Entry 9NO1 (electron microscopy, 8.30 A resolution (very low resolution: no residue pairs are listed; an interface is given only as per-side residue counts)); this record covers chains N and P of the 24 polymer chains in the assembly.

== Chain N ==
Protein: ORF20
Source organism: Human alphaherpesvirus 3
UniProt: Q4JQV5 (Q4JQV5_VZVO); residues 1-483 here = UniProt positions 1-483
Chain sequence (483 residues; row label = number of the first residue in the row):
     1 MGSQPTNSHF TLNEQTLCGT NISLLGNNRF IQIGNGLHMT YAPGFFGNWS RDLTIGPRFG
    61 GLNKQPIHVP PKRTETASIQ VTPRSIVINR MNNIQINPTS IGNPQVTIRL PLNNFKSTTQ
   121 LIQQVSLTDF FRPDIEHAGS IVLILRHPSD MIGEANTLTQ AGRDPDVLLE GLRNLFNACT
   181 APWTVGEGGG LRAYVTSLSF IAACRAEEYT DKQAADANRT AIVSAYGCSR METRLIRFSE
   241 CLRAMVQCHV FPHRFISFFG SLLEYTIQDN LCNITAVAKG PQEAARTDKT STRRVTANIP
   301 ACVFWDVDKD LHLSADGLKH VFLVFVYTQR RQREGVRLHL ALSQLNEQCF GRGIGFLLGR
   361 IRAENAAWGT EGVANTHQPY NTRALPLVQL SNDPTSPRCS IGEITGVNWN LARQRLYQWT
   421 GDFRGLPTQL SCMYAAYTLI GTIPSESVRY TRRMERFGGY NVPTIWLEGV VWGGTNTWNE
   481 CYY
Unresolved in the structure: 1-117, 373-381

== Chain P ==
Protein: ORF41
Source organism: Human alphaherpesvirus 3
UniProt: Q4JQT4 (Q4JQT4_VZVO); residues 1-316 here = UniProt positions 1-316
Chain sequence (316 residues; each row starts with the number of its first residue):
     1 MAMPFEIEVL LPGELSPAET SALQKCEGKI ITFSTLRHRA SLVDIALSSY YINGAPPDTL
    61 SLLEAYRMRF AAVITRVIPG KLLAHAIGVG TPTPGLFIQN TSPVDLCNGD YICLLPPVFG
   121 SADSIRLDSV GLEIVFPLTI PQTLMREIIA KVVARAVERT AAGAQILPHE VLRGADVICY
   181 NGRRYELETN LQHRDGSDAA IRTLVLNLMF SINEGCLLLL ALIPTLLVQG AHDGYVNLLI
   241 QTANCVRETG QLINIPPMPR IQDGHRRFPI YETISSWIST SSRLGDTLGT RAILRVCVFD
   301 GPSTVHPGDR TAVIQV
Unresolved in the structure: 1-3, 229-266

== Chain N / chain P interface ==
At this resolution (8 A) residue pairs are not listed: 33 residues of chain N and 27 of chain P lie at the interface.

== Overview ==
33 residues of chain N and 27 residues of chain P are in contact.
Chain N is ORF20 and chain P is ORF41, both from Human alphaherpesvirus 3; the structure, Cryo-ET map of the
VZV capsid vertex (5-fold axis), was determined by electron microscopy.
